Entry 1DWQ (X-ray diffraction, 2.20 A resolution); this record covers chains A and B.

[Chain A (and B)]
Name: Hydroxynitrile lyase
Organism: Manihot esculenta
Notes: EC 4.2.1.37; chain B of this document is another copy of the same molecule, construct and numbering; everything in this record applies to it too
UniProtKB: P52705 (HNL_MANES); residues 2-258 here correspond to UniProt positions 1-257 (UniProt number = residue number - 1)
Chain sequence (262 residues; each row starts with the number of its first residue; note: 1 number in that range is skipped by the numbering (no residue carries it; nothing is unmodelled there); numbers below 1 keep their minus sign (Pro-4 is residue -4)):
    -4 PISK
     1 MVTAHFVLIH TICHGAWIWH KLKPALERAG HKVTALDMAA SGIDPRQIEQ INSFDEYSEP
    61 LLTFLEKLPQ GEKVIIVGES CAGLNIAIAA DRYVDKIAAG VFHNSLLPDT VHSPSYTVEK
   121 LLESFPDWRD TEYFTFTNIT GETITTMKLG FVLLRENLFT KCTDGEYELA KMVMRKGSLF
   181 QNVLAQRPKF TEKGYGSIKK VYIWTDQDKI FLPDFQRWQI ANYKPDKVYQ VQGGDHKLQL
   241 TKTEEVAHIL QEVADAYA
Sequence notes: cloning artifact (-4 to -1, 1)
Modified / non-standard residues: Cys81 (s-acetonylcysteine; CSA)
Small-molecule neighbours: chloroacetone (ATO): Thr11, Ile12, His14, Ser80, Cys81, Trp128, Leu149, Leu158, Ile210, Phe211, His236

[Interface between chain A and chain B]
Pairs across the interface (33):
  Ala16(A) - Met172(B)
  Trp17(A) - Met172(B)  hydrophobic
  Trp19(A) - Met172(B)
  His20(A) - Gly165(B)
  His20(A) - Glu168(B)
  His20(A) - Leu169(B)
  His20(A) - Met172(B)
  Lys23(A) - Glu168(B)  salt bridge
  Lys23(A) - Lys171(B)
  Pro24(A) - Glu168(B)
  Ala35(A) - Met172(B)  hydrophobic
  Ile43(A) - Met172(B)
  Ile43(A) - Val173(B)
  Ile43(A) - Met174(B)
  Pro45(A) - Gln47(B)
  Gln47(A) - Pro45(B)
  Asp164(A) - Pro24(B)
  Asp164(A) - Arg28(B)  salt bridge
  Gly165(A) - His20(B)
  Glu168(A) - His20(B)
  Glu168(A) - Lys23(B)  salt bridge
  Glu168(A) - Pro24(B)
  Leu169(A) - Trp17(B)  hydrophobic
  Leu169(A) - His20(B)
  Leu169(A) - Leu169(B)  hydrophobic
  Met172(A) - Ala16(B)
  Met172(A) - Trp17(B)  hydrophobic
  Met172(A) - Trp19(B)
  Met172(A) - His20(B)
  Met172(A) - Ala35(B)  hydrophobic
  Met172(A) - Ile43(B)
  Val173(A) - Ile43(B)
  Met174(A) - Ile43(B)
Also at the interface, not in a pair above, chain A (23 interface residues in all): Glu27, Arg28, Asp37, Gly42, Lys171, Arg175
Also at the interface, not in a pair above, chain B (23 interface residues in all): Glu27, Asp37, Gly42, Asp164, Arg175

[Overview]
Chain A and chain B each contribute 23 residues to their interface, with 3 salt bridges. Polar pairs include
Lys23(A)-Glu168(B) and Asp164(A)-Arg28(B). Ligands of chain A: chloroacetone.
Both chains are Hydroxynitrile lyase (Manihot esculenta). Entry 1DWQ (Crystal Structure of Hydroxynitrile
Lyase from Manihot esculenta in Complex with Substrates Acetone and Chloroacetone:Implications for ...) was
determined by X-ray diffraction (same publication as 1DWO and 1DWP).
